PDB entry 3SAU | X-ray diffraction, 1.65 A resolution | chains A and C of the 3 polymer chains in the assembly

Chain A:
Name: DNA glycosylase
From: Geobacillus stearothermophilus
Notes: EC 4.2.99.18
UniProt: P84131 (P84131_GEOSE); numbering as in UniProt (aligned over 2-274)
Chain sequence (273 residues; numbered 2 to 274; the number before each row is that of its first residue):
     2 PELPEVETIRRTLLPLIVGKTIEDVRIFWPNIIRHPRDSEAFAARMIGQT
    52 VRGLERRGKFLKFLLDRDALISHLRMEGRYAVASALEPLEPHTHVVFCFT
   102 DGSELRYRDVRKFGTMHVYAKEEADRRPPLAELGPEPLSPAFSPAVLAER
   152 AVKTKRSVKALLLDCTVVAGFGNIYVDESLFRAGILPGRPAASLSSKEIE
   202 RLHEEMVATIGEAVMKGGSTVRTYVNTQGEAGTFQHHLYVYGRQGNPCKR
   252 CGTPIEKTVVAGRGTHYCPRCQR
Unresolved in the structure: 217-238
Sequence notes: conflict Glu3 (Gln in P84131); engineered mutation Cys166 (Gln in P84131)
Bound ions: Zn2+: Cys249, Cys252, Cys269, Cys272

Chain C:
Molecule: 16-nt DNA strand
Sequence (16 nucleotides; each row starts with the number of its first residue; numbering starts at 0):
     0 TGCGTCCTGGXCTACC
Unresolved in the structure: 0-4, 15
Modified positions: TX2 (5'-O-{(R)-hydroxy[(2-sulfanylethyl)amino]phosphoryl}thymidine) at position 10

Interface between chain A and chain C:
Pairs across the interface (22):
  Lys60(A) with DG8(C), phosphate contact; DG9(C), phosphate contact
  Phe61(A) with DG9(C), sugar contact
  His74(A) with DG8(C), hydrogen bond to the phosphate; DG9(C), salt bridge to the phosphate
  Arg76(A) with DG8(C), hydrogen bond to the base; DG9(C), hydrogen bond to the sugar
  Met77(A) with DT7(C), phosphate contact; DG8(C), phosphate contact
  Arg112(A) with DT7(C), hydrogen bond to the base
  Phe114(A) with DT7(C), base contact; DG8(C), base contact
  Pro129(A) with DC11(C), phosphate contact
  Pro130(A) with TX2_10(C), base contact
  Glu133(A) with TX2_10(C), base contact
  Leu134(A) with TX2_10(C), base contact
  Cys166(A) with TX2_10(C), base contact
  Thr167(A) with TX2_10(C), base contact
  Asn174(A) with DT7(C), phosphate contact
  Arg264(A) with DT7(C), phosphate contact; DG8(C), hydrogen bond to the base
  Gly265(A) with DT7(C), hydrogen bond to the phosphate
Other interface residues (no listed pair), chain A (17 interface residues in all): Gly263
Other interface residues (no listed pair), chain C (6 interface residues in all): DC6

Overview:
The interface between chain A and chain C involves 17 residues on one side and 6 on the other; the contacts
include 6 hydrogen bonds and 1 salt bridge. Among the polar pairs are Arg76(A)-DG8(C), Arg112(A)-DT7(C) and
Arg264(A)-DG8(C).
Chain A is DNA glycosylase (Geobacillus stearothermophilus) and chain C is a 16-nt DNA strand; the structure,
MUTM Interrogation complex 6, was determined by X-ray diffraction, deposited together with 3SAR, 3SAS, 3SAT,
3SAW and 3SBJ.
